PDB entry 2Q5O | X-ray diffraction, 2.15 A resolution | chains A and B

[Chain A (and B)]
Name: Phenylpyruvate decarboxylase
Organism: Azospirillum brasilense
Notes: EC 4.1.1.43; chain B of this document is another copy of the same molecule, construct and numbering; everything in this record applies to it too
UniProtKB: P51852 (DCIP_AZOBR); residues 1-545 here = UniProt positions 1-545
Sequence (565 residues; row label = number of the first residue in the row; numbers below 1 keep their minus sign (Met-19 is residue -19)):
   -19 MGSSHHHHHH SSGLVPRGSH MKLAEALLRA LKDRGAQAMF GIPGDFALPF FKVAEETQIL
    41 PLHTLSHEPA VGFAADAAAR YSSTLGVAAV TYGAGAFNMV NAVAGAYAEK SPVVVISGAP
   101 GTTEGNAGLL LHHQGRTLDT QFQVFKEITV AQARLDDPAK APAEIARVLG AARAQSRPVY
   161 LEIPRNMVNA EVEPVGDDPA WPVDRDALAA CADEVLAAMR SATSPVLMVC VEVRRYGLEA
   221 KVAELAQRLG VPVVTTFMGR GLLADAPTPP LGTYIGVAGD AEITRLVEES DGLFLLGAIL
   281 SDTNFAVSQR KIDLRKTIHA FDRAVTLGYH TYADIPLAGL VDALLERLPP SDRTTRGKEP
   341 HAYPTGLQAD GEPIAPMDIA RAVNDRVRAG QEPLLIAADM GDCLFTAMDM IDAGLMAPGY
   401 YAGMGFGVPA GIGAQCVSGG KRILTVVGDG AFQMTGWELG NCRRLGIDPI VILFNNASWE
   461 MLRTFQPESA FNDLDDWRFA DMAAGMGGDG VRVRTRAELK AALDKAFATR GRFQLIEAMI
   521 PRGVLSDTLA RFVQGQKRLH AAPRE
Disordered / not traced: -19 to -1, 332-339, 537-545 (chain B: -19 to -1, 332-341, 541-545)
Sequence notes: expression tag (-19 to 0, 155)
Curated features (UniProtKB/Swiss-Prot):
  - binding site (thiamine diphosphate): Glu48
  - binding site (Mg(2+)): Asp429, Asn456
Bound ions: Mg2+: Asp429, Asn456, Ser458 (together with 3-deaza-thdp)
Ligand contacts:
  - 3-phenylpyruvic acid (PPY), molecule 1: Gly24, Asp25, Thr71, His112, His113
  - 3-phenylpyruvic acid (PPY), molecule 2: Arg60, Val211, Arg214, Arg215, Met238, Gly239, Arg240, Gly241, Leu242, Leu375, Gly394, Leu395, Met396, Ala397
  - 3-phenylpyruvic acid (PPY), molecule 3: Thr283, Met380, Ala402, Met461, Leu462, Phe465, Phe532, Gln536
  - 3-deaza-thdp (TPW; 2-{4-[(4-amino-2-methylpyrimidin-5-yl)methyl]-3-methylthiophen-2-yl}ethyl trihydrogen diphosphate), molecule 1: Ile22, Pro23, Gly24, Glu48, Thr71, Ala74, Asn78, His113
  - 3-deaza-thdp (TPW), molecule 2: Met380, Gly381, Asp382, Cys383, Ala402, Gly403, Met404, Gly428, Asp429, Gly430, Ala431, Met434, Asn456, Ser458, Trp459, Glu460, Met461, Leu462

[Interface between chain A and chain B]
Contacting residue pairs - 127 pairs, chain A then chain B:
  Pro23(A) with Trp459(B); Leu462(B), hydrophobic; Phe471(B), hydrophobic
  Gly24(A) with Leu462(B)
  Leu28(A) with Phe465(B), hydrophobic; Gln466(B), hydrogen bond (backbone-side chain); Phe471(B), hydrophobic
  Pro29(A) with Gln466(B)
  Phe31(A) with Phe471(B), hydrophobic
  Lys32(A) with Gln466(B); Glu468(B), salt bridge
  Glu35(A) with Ser469(B); Ala470(B), hydrogen bond (side chain-backbone); Phe471(B), hydrogen bond (side chain-backbone)
  Thr44(A) with Trp459(B)
  Leu45(A) with Trp459(B)
  Ser46(A) with Gln433(B), hydrogen bond; Met434(B); Trp477(B)
  His47(A) with Met434(B)
  Gly73(A) with Asn81(B); Tyr401(B)
  Ala74(A) with Asn81(B); Tyr401(B); Gly403(B)
  Phe77(A) with Val80(B), hydrophobic; Asn81(B); Tyr401(B)
  Asn78(A) with Asn81(B)
  Val80(A) with Phe77(B), hydrophobic
  Asn81(A) with Gly73(B); Ala74(B); Phe77(B); Asn78(B)
  Tyr87(A) with Arg116(B)
  Leu109(A) with Leu280(B); Ser281(B); Leu294(B), hydrophobic
  Leu110(A) with Leu280(B), hydrogen bond (backbone-backbone); Ser281(B); Asp282(B), hydrogen bond (backbone-backbone); Tyr400(B)
  Leu111(A) with Asp282(B); Tyr400(B)
  His112(A) with Asp282(B), salt bridge; Tyr400(B)
  His113(A) with Tyr400(B); Tyr401(B), hydrogen bond (side chain-backbone); Ala402(B)
  Gln114(A) with Tyr400(B)
  Arg116(A) with Tyr87(B)
  Thr120(A) with Glu127(B)
  Val124(A) with Glu127(B)
  Glu127(A) with Thr120(B); Gln123(B); Val124(B)
  Arg165(A) with His540(B), hydrogen bond
  Ile279(A) with Leu110(B), hydrophobic
  Leu280(A) with Leu109(B); Leu110(B), hydrogen bond (backbone-backbone)
  Ser281(A) with Leu110(B)
  Asp282(A) with Leu110(B), hydrogen bond (backbone-backbone); Leu111(B); His112(B), salt bridge
  Thr283(A) with His112(B)
  Leu294(A) with Gly108(B); Leu109(B), hydrophobic
  Tyr400(A) with Leu110(B); Leu111(B); His112(B); His113(B); Gln114(B)
  Tyr401(A) with Gly73(B), hydrogen bond (side chain-backbone); Ala74(B); Phe77(B); His113(B), hydrogen bond (backbone-side chain)
  Ala402(A) with His113(B)
  Gly403(A) with Ala74(B)
  Gln433(A) with Ser46(B), hydrogen bond
  Met434(A) with Ser46(B); His47(B), hydrogen bond (backbone-side chain); Glu48(B)
  Thr435(A) with His47(B)
  Trp437(A) with Trp437(B); Trp477(B)
  Gly440(A) with Trp477(B)
  Asn441(A) with Trp477(B)
  Arg443(A) with Asp475(B)
  Arg444(A) with Asp473(B), hydrogen bond (side chain-backbone); Leu474(B); Asp475(B), salt bridge
  Trp459(A) with Pro23(B); Thr44(B); Leu45(B)
  Leu462(A) with Pro23(B), hydrophobic; Asp25(B); Leu28(B), hydrophobic
  Phe465(A) with Leu28(B), hydrophobic
  Gln466(A) with Leu28(B), hydrogen bond (side chain-backbone); Lys32(B)
  Glu468(A) with Lys32(B), salt bridge
  Ser469(A) with Glu35(B)
  Ala470(A) with Glu35(B), hydrogen bond (backbone-side chain)
  Phe471(A) with Pro23(B), hydrophobic; Leu28(B), hydrophobic; Phe31(B), hydrophobic; Lys32(B); Glu35(B), hydrogen bond (backbone-side chain); Leu42(B), hydrophobic
  Asn472(A) with Pro23(B)
  Asp473(A) with Arg444(B), hydrogen bond (backbone-side chain)
  Leu474(A) with Arg444(B)
  Asp475(A) with Arg443(B), salt bridge; Arg444(B), salt bridge
  Trp477(A) with Ser46(B); Trp437(B); Gly440(B); Gly485(B); Met486(B), hydrophobic
  Arg478(A) with Gly485(B), hydrogen bond (backbone-backbone)
  Met482(A) with Met482(B); Gly485(B); Met486(B), hydrophobic
  Gly485(A) with Trp477(B); Arg478(B), hydrogen bond (backbone-backbone); Met482(B)
  Met486(A) with Met482(B), hydrophobic
Interface residues without a listed pair, chain A (77 interface residues in all): Ile22, Asp25, Glu36, Leu42, Glu48, Pro49, Ala84, Glu104, Gly108, Gln123, Phe285, Ala286, Gly430
Interface residues without a listed pair, chain B (76 interface residues in all): Ile22, Gly24, Pro29, Ala84, Ala88, Ile279, Thr283, Phe285, Ala286, Thr435, Asn441, Asn472, Arg522, Leu539

[In short]
The interface between chain A and chain B involves 77 residues on one side and 76 on the other; the contacts
include 21 hydrogen bonds and 7 salt bridges. Polar contacts include Lys32(A)-Glu468(B), His112(A)-Asp282(B)
and Arg444(A)-Asp475(B).
Both chains are Phenylpyruvate decarboxylase (Azospirillum brasilense). Entry 2Q5O (X-ray structure of
phenylpyruvate decarboxylase in complex with 3-deaza-ThDP and phenylpyruvate) was determined by X-ray
diffraction, deposited together with 2Q5J, 2Q5L and 2Q5Q.
